6V1X - chains A and C of the 4 polymer chains in the assembly; structure by electron microscopy, 3.50 A resolution.

Chain A (and C):
Name: Potassium channel KAT1
Organism: Arabidopsis thaliana
Notes: chain C of this document is another copy of the same molecule, construct and numbering; everything in this record applies to it too
UniProtKB: Q39128 (KAT1_ARATH); numbering as in UniProt (aligned over 1-502)
Chain sequence (512 residues; numbered 1 to 512; the number before each row is that of its first residue):
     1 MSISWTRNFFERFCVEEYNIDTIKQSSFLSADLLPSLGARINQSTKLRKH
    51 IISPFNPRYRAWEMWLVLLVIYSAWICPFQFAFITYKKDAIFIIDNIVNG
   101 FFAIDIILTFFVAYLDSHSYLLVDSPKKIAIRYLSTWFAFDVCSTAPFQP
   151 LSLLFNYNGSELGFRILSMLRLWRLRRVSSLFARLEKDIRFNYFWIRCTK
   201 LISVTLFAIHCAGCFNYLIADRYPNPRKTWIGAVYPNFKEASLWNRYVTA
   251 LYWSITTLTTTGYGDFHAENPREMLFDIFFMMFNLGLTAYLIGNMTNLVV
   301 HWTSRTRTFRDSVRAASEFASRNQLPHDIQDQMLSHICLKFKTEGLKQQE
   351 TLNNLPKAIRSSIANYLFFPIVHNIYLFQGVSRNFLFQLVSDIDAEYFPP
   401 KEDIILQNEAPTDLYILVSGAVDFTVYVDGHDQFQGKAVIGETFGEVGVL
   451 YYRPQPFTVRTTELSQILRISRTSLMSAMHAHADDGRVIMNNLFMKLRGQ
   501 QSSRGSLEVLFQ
Disordered / not traced: 1-49, 158-160, 499-512
Construct notes: expression tag (503-512)
Ligand contacts:
  - (3beta,5beta,14beta,17alpha)-cholestan-3-ol (QNJ): Leu172, Leu175, Arg176, Ser179, Val204, Phe207, Ala208, Ala212, Phe280, Phe283
  - QNP ((2S)-1-(nonanoyloxy)-3-(phosphonooxy)propan-2-yl tetradecanoate): Trp75, Leu175, Val178, Ser179, Arg197, Lys200, Ser203, Val204, Phe207, Phe283, Gly286, Leu287, Tyr290
Curated features (UniProtKB/Swiss-Prot):
  - binding site (a nucleoside 3',5'-cyclic phosphate): Leu377 to Lys496
  - mutagenesis: Arg176 (R176S/L: Affects the voltage-dependent gating), Arg177 (R177Q: Affects the voltage-dependent gating), Leu251 (L251I/F: Enhances cesium sensitivity), Thr256 (T256D/G/Q/E: Increases sensitivity to ammonium and sodium; T256E: Increases rubidium uptake and both cesium and calcium sensitivity; facilitated entry of calcium ions; when associated with A-267 ...), Thr259 (T259S: Increases rubidium uptake and cesium sensitivity; additional increase of rubidium uptake; when associated with S-260), Thr260 (T260S: Increases rubidium uptake; additional increase of rubidium uptake; when associated with S-259), Gly262 (G262K: Abolishes channel activity), Tyr263 (Y263F: The only mutation at this site that do not perturb the channel activity), Gly264 (G264C/F/K/L/P/S/T: Abolishes channel activity), Asp265 (D265N: Affects the pH-dependence), His267 (H267A: Increases calcium sensitivity; facilitated entry of calcium ions; when associated with S-256; H267T: Resistance to the cesium inhibition of stomatal opening; when associated with V-269), Glu269 (E269V: Resistance to the cesium inhibition of stomatal opening; when associated with T-267)
From the paper describing this entry:
  - contacts within the chain: Val70-Phe102 (hydrophobic contact)
  - mutagenesis - R197K, K200Q, R310K: unchanged expression
  - binding site for QNP: Arg197, Lys200, Tyr290

Chain A / chain C interface:
Residue-residue contacts (6):
  His118(A) - Ser321(C)
  His118(A) - Arg322(C)  hydrogen bond (side chain-backbone)
  His118(A) - Gln324(C)
  Ser321(A) - His118(C)
  Arg322(A) - His118(C)  hydrogen bond (backbone-side chain)
  Gln324(A) - His118(C)
Other interface residues (no listed pair), chain A (5 interface residues in all): Tyr263
Other interface residues (no listed pair), chain C (5 interface residues in all): Tyr263

Summary:
The chain A/chain C interface involves 5 residues from each chain, with 2 hydrogen bonds. Its one
hydrogen-bonded contact is His118(A)-Arg322(C). Chain A binds compound QNP and
(3beta,5beta,14beta,17alpha)-cholestan-3-ol. The paper reports a binding site for QNP at Arg197(A), Lys200(A)
and Tyr290(A); R197K, K200Q and R310K of chain A leave expression unchanged.
Chain A and chain C are both Potassium channel KAT1 (Arabidopsis thaliana); the structure, Cryo-EM Structure
of the Hyperpolarization-Activated Potassium Channel KAT1: Tetramer, was determined by electron microscopy,
deposited together with 6V1Y.
